6EF2 - chains F and G of the 14 polymer chains in the assembly; structure by electron microscopy, 4.27 A resolution (low resolution: residue-level contacts below are approximate; hydrogen-bond / salt-bridge calls are withheld).

Chain F:
Protein: Proteasome subunit alpha type-6
Organism: Saccharomyces cerevisiae (strain ATCC 204508 / S288c)
Notes: EC 3.4.25.1
UniProt: P40302 (PSA6_YEAST); residue numbers follow UniProt; this construct covers 3-234
Sequence (232 residues; each row starts with the number of its first residue):
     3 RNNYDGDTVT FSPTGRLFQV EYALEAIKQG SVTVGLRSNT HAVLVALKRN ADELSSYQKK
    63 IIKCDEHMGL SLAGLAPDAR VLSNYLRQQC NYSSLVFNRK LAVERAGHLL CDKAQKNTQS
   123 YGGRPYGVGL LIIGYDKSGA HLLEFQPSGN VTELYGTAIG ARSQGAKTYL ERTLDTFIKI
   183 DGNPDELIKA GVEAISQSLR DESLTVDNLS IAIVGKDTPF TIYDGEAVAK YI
UniProt features mapped onto this chain:
  - modified residue: Ser14 (Phosphoserine)
  - cross-link: Lys191 (Glycyl lysine isopeptide (Lys-Gly) (interchain with G-Cter in ubiquitin))

Chain G:
Protein: Probable proteasome subunit alpha type-7
Organism: Saccharomyces cerevisiae (strain ATCC 204508 / S288c)
Notes: EC 3.4.25.1
UniProt: P21242 (PSA7_YEAST); numbering as in UniProt (aligned over 3-248)
Sequence (246 residues; numbered 3 to 248; the number before each row is that of its first residue):
     3 SIGTGYDLSN SVFSPDGRNF QVEYAVKAVE NGTTSIGIKC NDGVVFAVEK LITSKLLVPQ
    63 KNVKIQVVDR HIGCVYSGLI PDGRHLVNRG REEAASFKKL YKTPIPIPAF ADRLGQYVQA
   123 HTLYNSVRPF GVSTIFGGVD KNGAHLYMLE PSGSYWGYKG AATGKGRQSA KAELEKLVDH
   183 HPEGLSAREA VKQAAKIIYL AHEDNKEKDF ELEISWCSLS ETNGLHKFVK GDLLQEAIDF
   243 AQKEIN

Chain F / chain G interface:
Contacting residue pairs (47):
  Tyr6(F) - Thr6(G)
  Tyr6(F) - Asp9(G)
  Thr10(F) - Arg130(G)
  Val11(F) - Val129(G)
  Val11(F) - Arg130(G)
  Thr12(F) - Leu10(G)
  Phe13(F) - Gln23(G)
  Phe13(F) - Ala27(G)
  Phe13(F) - Arg130(G)
  Phe13(F) - Pro131(G)
  Ser14(F) - Tyr26(G)
  Pro15(F) - Tyr26(G)
  Thr16(F) - Tyr26(G)
  Thr16(F) - Lys29(G)
  Thr16(F) - Ala30(G)
  Gly17(F) - Tyr26(G)
  Gly17(F) - Ala30(G)
  Arg39(F) - Val60(G)
  His110(F) - Arg86(G)
  Cys113(F) - Pro83(G)
  Asp114(F) - Arg86(G)
  Asp114(F) - Asn90(G)
  Gln117(F) - Asp84(G)
  Gln117(F) - His87(G)
  Gln117(F) - Arg130(G)
  Thr120(F) - Arg130(G)
  Gln121(F) - Asp84(G)
  Gln121(F) - Arg130(G)
  Gln121(F) - Phe132(G)
  Ser122(F) - Ser128(G)
  Tyr123(F) - Ser128(G)
  Ser150(F) - Pro83(G)
  Asn152(F) - Ile82(G)
  Asn152(F) - Pro83(G)
  Thr154(F) - Asn64(G)
  Glu155(F) - Val60(G)
  Glu155(F) - Lys63(G)
  Glu155(F) - Asn64(G)
  Leu156(F) - Leu58(G)
  Leu156(F) - Leu59(G)
  Leu156(F) - Val60(G)
  Tyr157(F) - Leu58(G)
  Tyr157(F) - Leu59(G)
  Tyr157(F) - Val60(G)
  Tyr157(F) - Pro61(G)
  Gly158(F) - Leu58(G)
  Leu176(F) - Leu58(G)
Interface residues without a listed pair, chain F (30 interface residues in all): Leu19, Gly151, Lys169, Leu172
Interface residues without a listed pair, chain G (29 interface residues in all): Lys57, Leu81, Asn127, Gly133

Summary:
Chain F and chain G form an interface of 30 and 29 residues respectively.
Here chain F is Proteasome subunit alpha type-6 and chain G is Probable proteasome subunit alpha type-7, both
from Saccharomyces cerevisiae (strain ATCC 204508 / S288c). Entry 6EF2 (Yeast 26S proteasome bound to
ubiquitinated substrate (5T motor state)) was determined by electron microscopy, deposited together with 6EF0
and 6EF1.
